Entry 2WBD (X-ray diffraction, 2.40 A resolution); this record covers chains B and D of the 4 polymer chains in the assembly.

== Chain B (and D) ==
Molecule: Fructose-1,6-bisphosphatase 1
Organism: Homo sapiens
Notes: EC 3.1.3.11; chain D of this document is another copy of the same molecule, construct and numbering; everything in this record applies to it too
UniProtKB: P09467 (F16P1_HUMAN); residues 0-337 here correspond to UniProt positions 1-338 (UniProt number = residue number + 1)
Sequence (338 residues; row label = number of the first residue in the row; numbering starts at 0):
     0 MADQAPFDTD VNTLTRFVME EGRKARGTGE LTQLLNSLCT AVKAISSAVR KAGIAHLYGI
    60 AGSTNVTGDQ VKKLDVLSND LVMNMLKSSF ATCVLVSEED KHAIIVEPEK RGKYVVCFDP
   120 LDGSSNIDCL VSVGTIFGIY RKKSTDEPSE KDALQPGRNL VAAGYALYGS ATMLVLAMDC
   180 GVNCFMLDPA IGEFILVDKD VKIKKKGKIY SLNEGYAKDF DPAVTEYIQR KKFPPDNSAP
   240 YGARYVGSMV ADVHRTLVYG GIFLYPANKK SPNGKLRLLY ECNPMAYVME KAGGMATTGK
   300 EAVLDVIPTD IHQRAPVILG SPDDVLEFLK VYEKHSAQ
Unresolved in the structure: 0-8, 62-71, 337
Curated features (UniProtKB/Swiss-Prot):
  - binding site (AMP): Val-17 to Gly-21, Thr-27 to Thr-31, Lys-112, Tyr-113, Arg-140
  - binding site (Mg(2+)): Asp-68, Glu-97, Asp-118, Leu-120, Asp-121, Glu-280
  - binding site (substrate): Asp-121 to Ser-124, Asn-212 to Tyr-215, Arg-243 to Met-248, Tyr-264, Lys-274 to Arg-276
  - modified residue: Ala-1 (N-acetylalanine), Lys-150 (N6-succinyllysine), Tyr-215 (Phosphotyrosine), Tyr-244 (Phosphotyrosine), Tyr-264 (Phosphotyrosine)
Residues lining bound ligands:
  - RO5 (N-[(5-bromo-1,3-thiazol-2-yl)carbamoyl]-3-ethylbenzenesulfonamide), molecule 1: Val-17, Met-18, Glu-20, Gly-21, Arg-22, Ala-24, Gly-26, Thr-27, Gly-28, Glu-29, Leu-30, Thr-31, Leu-34, Met-177
  - RO5, molecule 2: Thr-27, Gly-28, Thr-31, Gln-32

== Interface between chain B and chain D ==
Residue-residue contacts (45):
  Asp-9(B) with Ser-87(D); Lys-109(D), salt bridge
  Val-10(B) with Met-84(D), hydrophobic
  Thr-14(B) with Thr-14(D); Asn-35(D)
  Arg-15(B) with Asn-35(D); Ser-36(D), hydrogen bond; Met-84(D), hydrogen bond (side chain-backbone); Ser-87(D), hydrogen bond; Ser-88(D)
  Met-18(B) with Met-18(D), hydrophobic; Thr-31(D)
  Glu-19(B) with Gln-32(D)
  Arg-22(B) with Thr-27(D), hydrogen bond (side chain-backbone); Glu-29(D); Gln-32(D), hydrogen bond
  Thr-27(B) with Arg-22(D), hydrogen bond (backbone-side chain)
  Gly-28(B) with Arg-22(D)
  Glu-29(B) with Arg-22(D)
  Thr-31(B) with Met-18(D)
  Gln-32(B) with Met-18(D); Arg-22(D), hydrogen bond
  Asn-35(B) with Thr-14(D)
  Ser-36(B) with Arg-15(D), hydrogen bond
  Thr-39(B) with Glu-192(D), hydrogen bond
  Lys-42(B) with Ile-190(D), hydrogen bond (side chain-backbone); Gly-191(D), hydrogen bond (side chain-backbone); Glu-192(D), salt bridge
  Ala-43(B) with Ile-190(D), hydrophobic
  Ser-46(B) with Ala-189(D)
  Asn-83(B) with Val-10(D)
  Met-84(B) with Arg-15(D), hydrogen bond (backbone-side chain)
  Ser-87(B) with Asp-9(D); Arg-15(D), hydrogen bond
  Ser-88(B) with Arg-15(D)
  Lys-109(B) with Asp-9(D), salt bridge
  Ala-189(B) with Ser-46(D)
  Ile-190(B) with Lys-42(D), hydrogen bond (backbone-side chain); Ala-43(D), hydrophobic; Gly-191(D)
  Gly-191(B) with Lys-42(D), hydrogen bond (backbone-side chain); Ile-190(D); Gly-191(D)
  Glu-192(B) with Thr-39(D), hydrogen bond; Lys-42(D), salt bridge
Also at the interface, not in a pair above, chain B (30 interface residues in all): Thr-12, Phe-89, Pro-188
Also at the interface, not in a pair above, chain D (29 interface residues in all): Glu-19, Gly-28, Asn-83, Phe-89, Pro-188

== Overview ==
30 residues of chain B face 29 of chain D across their interface, with 16 hydrogen bonds and 4 salt bridges.
Among the polar pairs are Asp-9(B)/Lys-109(D), Lys-42(B)/Glu-192(D) and Arg-15(B)/Ser-36(D). Bound to chain B:
compound RO5.
Chain B and chain D are both Fructose-1,6-bisphosphatase 1 (Homo sapiens); the structure,
Fructose-1,6-bisphosphatase(d-fructose-1,6-bisphosphate-1- phosphohydrolase) (e.c.3.1.3.11) complexed with an
amp site inhibitor, was determined by X-ray diffraction, deposited together with 2WBB.
